PDB entry 5N99 | X-ray diffraction, 1.50 A resolution | chains A and D of the 8 polymer chains in the assembly

# Chain A (and D)
Molecule: Streptavidin
From: Streptomyces avidinii
Notes: chain D of this document is another copy of the same molecule, construct and numbering; everything in this record applies to it too
Reference sequence: P22629 (SAV_STRAV); residues -23 to 159 here correspond to UniProt positions 1-183 (UniProt number = residue number + 24)
Chain sequence (183 residues; row label = number of the first residue in the row; numbers below 1 keep their minus sign (Met-23 is residue -23)):
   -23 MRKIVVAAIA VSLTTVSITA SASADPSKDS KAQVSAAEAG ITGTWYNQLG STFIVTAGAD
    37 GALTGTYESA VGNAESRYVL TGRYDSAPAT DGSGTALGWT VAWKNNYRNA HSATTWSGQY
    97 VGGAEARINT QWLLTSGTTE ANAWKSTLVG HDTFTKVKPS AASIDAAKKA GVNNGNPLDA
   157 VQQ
Not modelled in the structure: -23 to 14, 137-159
Curated features (UniProtKB/Swiss-Prot):
  - motif: Arg59 to Asp61 (Cell attachment site)
  - binding site (biotin): Tyr43, Tyr54, Trp92, Trp108, Trp120

# Interface between chain A and chain D
Residue-residue contacts (7):
  Gln107(A) - Val125(D)  hydrogen bond (side chain-backbone)
  Gln107(A) - Gly126(D)
  Gln107(A) - His127(D)
  Val125(A) - Gln107(D)  hydrogen bond (backbone-side chain)
  Gly126(A) - Gln107(D)
  His127(A) - Gln107(D)
  His127(A) - His127(D)

# Summary
The chain A/chain D interface involves 4 residues from each chain; the contacts include 2 hydrogen bonds. Its
one hydrogen-bonded contact is Gln107(A)-Val125(D). Curated annotation (UniProt) lists 5 biotin-binding
residues on chain A.
Chain A and chain D are both Streptavidin (Streptomyces avidinii); the structure, CRYSTAL STRUCTURE OF
STREPTAVIDIN with cyclic peptide NQpWQ, was determined by X-ray diffraction together with 5N7X, 5N89, 5N8B and
5N8E from the same study.
